PDB entry 7UPB | electron microscopy, 3.00 A resolution | chains A and B of the 9 polymer chains in the assembly

== Chain A ==
Molecule: Fusion glycoprotein F0
Organism: Nipah henipavirus
UniProtKB: Q9IH63 (FUS_NIPAV); numbering as in UniProt (aligned over 1-475)
Amino-acid sequence (475 residues; numbered 1 to 475; the number before each row is that of its first residue):
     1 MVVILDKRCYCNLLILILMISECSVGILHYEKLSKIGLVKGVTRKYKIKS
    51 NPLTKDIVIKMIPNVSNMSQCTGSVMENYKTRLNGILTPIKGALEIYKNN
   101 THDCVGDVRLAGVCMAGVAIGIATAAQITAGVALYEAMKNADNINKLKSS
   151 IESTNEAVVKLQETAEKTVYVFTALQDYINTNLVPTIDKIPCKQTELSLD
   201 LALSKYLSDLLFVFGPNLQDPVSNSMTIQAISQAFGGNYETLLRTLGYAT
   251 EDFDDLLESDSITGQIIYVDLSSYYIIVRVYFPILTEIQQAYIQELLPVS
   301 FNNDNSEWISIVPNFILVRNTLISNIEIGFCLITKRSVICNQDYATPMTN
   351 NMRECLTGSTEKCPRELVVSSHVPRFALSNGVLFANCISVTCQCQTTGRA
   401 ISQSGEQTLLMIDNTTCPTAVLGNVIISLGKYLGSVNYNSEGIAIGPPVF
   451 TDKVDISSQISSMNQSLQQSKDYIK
Not modelled in the structure: 1-26
Construct notes: conflict Cys104 (Leu in Q9IH63), Cys114 (Ile in Q9IH63), Phe172 (Leu in Q9IH63), Pro191 (Ser in Q9IH63)
Disulfide bonds: Cys71-Cys192, Cys104-Cys114, Cys331-Cys340, Cys355-Cys363, Cys387-Cys392, Cys394-Cys417
Covalently attached groups: N-acetylglucosamine (NAG) linked to Asn414
Curated features (UniProtKB/Swiss-Prot):
  - region: Leu110 to Leu134 (Fusion peptide)
  - site: Arg109, Leu110 (Cleavage)
  - glycosylation (N-linked (GlcNAc...) asparagine): Asn64, Asn67, Asn99, Asn414, Asn464
  - natural variant: Thr250 (T250I: In strain: Isolate NiV/MY/99/VRI-0626), Met348 (M348T: In strain: Isolate Malaysian flying-fox)

== Chain B ==
Molecule: Fab 1H1 heavy chain
Organism: Mus musculus
Notes: antibody fragment or engineered binder
Amino-acid sequence (120 residues; each row starts with the number of its first residue; a row labelled like 82A-82C holds insertion residues (82A, then the next letters in order)):
     2 VQLQQSGAELMRPGASMKISCKATGYTFSSYWIDWVKQRPGHGLEWIGEI
    52 L
   52A P
    53 GSGDTNYNENFKGKAAFTADTSSNTAYMQL
82A-82C TSL
    83 TSEDSAVFYCARGGRYHG
100A-100D QGFF
   101 DYWGQGTTLTVSS
Disulfide bonds: Cys22-Cys92

== How chain A and chain B interact ==
Residue-residue contacts (15):
  Cys394(A) with His99(B)
  Thr397(A) with Asn58(B), hydrogen bond (backbone-side chain); His99(B), hydrogen bond
  Arg399(A) with Trp33(B); Asp35(B), salt bridge; Glu50(B), salt bridge; Gly96(B); Tyr98(B), hydrogen bond (side chain-backbone); His99(B); Gln100A(B), hydrogen bond (side chain-backbone); Gly100B(B)
  Ala400(A) with Tyr98(B); His99(B), hydrogen bond (backbone-backbone)
  Ser402(A) with Tyr98(B)
  Thr416(A) with His99(B), hydrogen bond (backbone-side chain)
Also at the interface, not in a pair above, chain A (9 interface residues in all): Gly398, Ile401, Cys417
Also at the interface, not in a pair above, chain B (11 interface residues in all): Gly95, Arg97

== Summary ==
9 residues of chain A and 11 residues of chain B are in contact, with 6 hydrogen bonds and 2 salt bridges.
Polar pairs include Arg399(A)-Asp35(B), Arg399(A)-Glu50(B) and Thr397(A)-Asn58(B). Covalently linked
N-acetylglucosamine: at Asn414(A).
Here chain A is Fusion glycoprotein F0 (Nipah henipavirus) and chain B is Fab 1H1 heavy chain (Mus musculus).
Entry 7UPB (Prefusion-stabilized Nipah virus fusion protein complexed with Fab 1H1) was determined by electron
microscopy together with 7UOP, 7UP9, 7UPA and 7UPK from the same study.
